Entry 9GMA (electron microscopy, 9.10 A resolution (very low resolution: no residue pairs are listed; an interface is given only as per-side residue counts)); this record covers chains B and L of the 16 polymer chains in the assembly.

[Chain B]
Molecule: Chromosome partition protein MukB
Organism: Photorhabdus thracensis
Reference sequence: A0A0F7LRY2 (A0A0F7LRY2_9GAMM); numbering as in UniProt (aligned over 1-1482)
Sequence (1482 residues; numbered 1 to 1482; the number before each row is that of its first residue):
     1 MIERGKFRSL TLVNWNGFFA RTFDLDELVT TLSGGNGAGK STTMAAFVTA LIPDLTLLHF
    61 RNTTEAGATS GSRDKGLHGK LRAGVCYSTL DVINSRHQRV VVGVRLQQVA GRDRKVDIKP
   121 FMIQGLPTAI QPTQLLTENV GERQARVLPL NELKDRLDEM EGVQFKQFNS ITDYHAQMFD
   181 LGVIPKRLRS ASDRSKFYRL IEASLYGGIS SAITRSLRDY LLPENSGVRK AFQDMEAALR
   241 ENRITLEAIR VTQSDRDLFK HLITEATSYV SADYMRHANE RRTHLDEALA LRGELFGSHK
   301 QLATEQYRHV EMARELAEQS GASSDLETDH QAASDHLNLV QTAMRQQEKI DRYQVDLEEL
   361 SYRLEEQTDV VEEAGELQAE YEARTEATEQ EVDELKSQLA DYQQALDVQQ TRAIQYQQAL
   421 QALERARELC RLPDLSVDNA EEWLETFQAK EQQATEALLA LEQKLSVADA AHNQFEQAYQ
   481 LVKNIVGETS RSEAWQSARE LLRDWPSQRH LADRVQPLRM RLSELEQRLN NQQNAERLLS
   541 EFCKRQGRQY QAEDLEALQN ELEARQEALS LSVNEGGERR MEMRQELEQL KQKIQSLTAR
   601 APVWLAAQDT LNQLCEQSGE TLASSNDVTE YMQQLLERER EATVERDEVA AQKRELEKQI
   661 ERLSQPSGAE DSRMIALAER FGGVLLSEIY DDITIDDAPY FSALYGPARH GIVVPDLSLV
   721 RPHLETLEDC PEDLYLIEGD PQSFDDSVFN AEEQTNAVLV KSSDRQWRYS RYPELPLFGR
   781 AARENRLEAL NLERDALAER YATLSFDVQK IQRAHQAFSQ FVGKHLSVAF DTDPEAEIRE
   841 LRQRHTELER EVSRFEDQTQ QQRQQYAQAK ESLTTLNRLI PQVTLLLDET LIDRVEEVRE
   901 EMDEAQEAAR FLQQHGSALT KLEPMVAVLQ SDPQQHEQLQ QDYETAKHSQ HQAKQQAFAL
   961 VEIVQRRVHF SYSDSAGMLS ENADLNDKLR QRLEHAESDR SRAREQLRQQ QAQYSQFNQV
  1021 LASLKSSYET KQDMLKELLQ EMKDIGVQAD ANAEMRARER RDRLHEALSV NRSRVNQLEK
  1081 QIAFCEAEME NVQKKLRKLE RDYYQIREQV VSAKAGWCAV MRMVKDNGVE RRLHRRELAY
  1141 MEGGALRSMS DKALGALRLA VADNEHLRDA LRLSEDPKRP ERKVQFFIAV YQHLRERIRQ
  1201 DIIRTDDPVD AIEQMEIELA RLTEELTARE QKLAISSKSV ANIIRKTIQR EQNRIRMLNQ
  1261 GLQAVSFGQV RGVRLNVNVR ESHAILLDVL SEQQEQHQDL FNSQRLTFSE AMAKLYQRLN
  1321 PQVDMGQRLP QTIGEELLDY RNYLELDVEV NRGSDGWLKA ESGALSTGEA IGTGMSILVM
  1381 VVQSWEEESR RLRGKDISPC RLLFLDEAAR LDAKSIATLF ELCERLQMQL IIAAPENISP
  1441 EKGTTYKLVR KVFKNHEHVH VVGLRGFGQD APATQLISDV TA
Disordered / not traced: 1, 1469-1482
Metal / ion sites: Mg2+: Ser41 (together with ATP)
Ligand contacts:
  - ATP (adenosine-5'-triphosphate), molecule 1: Asn16, Gly35, Asn36, Gly37, Ala38, Gly39, Lys40, Ser41, Thr42, Gly76, Gly79, Lys80, Glu1407, Arg1450
  - ATP, molecule 2: Gln1269, Arg1352, Gly1363, Ala1364, Leu1365, Ser1366, Thr1367, Gly1368, Glu1369

[Chain L]
Molecule: pFB526
Organism: Escherichia coli
Sequence (2124 nucleotides; row label = number of the first residue in the row; numbers below 1 keep their minus sign (DA-1650 is residue -1650)):
 -1650 AATGTCATGA TAATAATGGT TTCTTAGACG TCAGGTGGCA CTTTTCGGGG AAATGTGCGC
 -1590 GGAACCCCTA TTTGTTTATT TTTCTAAATA CATTCAAATA TGTATCCGCT CATGAGACAA
 -1530 TAACCCTGAT AAATGCTTCA ATAATATTGA AAAAGGAAGA GTATGAGTAT TCAACATTTC
 -1470 CGTGTCGCCC TTATTCCCTT TTTTGCGGCA TTTTGCCTTC CTGTTTTTGC TCACCCAGAA
 -1410 ACGCTGGTGA AAGTAAAAGA TGCTGAAGAT CAGTTGGGTG CACGAGTGGG TTACATCGAA
 -1350 CTGGATCTCA ACAGCGGTAA GATCCTTGAG AGTTTTCGCC CCGAAGAACG TTTTCCAATG
 -1290 ATGAGCACTT TTAAAGTTCT GCTATGTGGC GCGGTATTAT CCCGTATTGA CGCCGGGCAA
 -1230 GAGCAACTCG GTCGCCGCAT ACACTATTCT CAGAATGACT TGGTTGAGTA CTCACCAGTC
 -1170 ACAGAAAAGC ATCTTACGGA TGGCATGACA GTAAGAGAAT TATGCAGTGC TGCCATAACC
 -1110 ATGAGTGATA ACACTGCGGC CAACTTACTT CTGACAACGA TCGGAGGACC GAAGGAGCTA
 -1050 ACCGCTTTTT TGCACAACAT GGGGGATCAT GTAACTCGCC TTGATCGTTG GGAACCGGAG
  -990 CTGAATGAAG CCATACCAAA CGACGAGCGT GACACCACGA TGCCTGTAGC AATGGCAACA
  -930 ACGTTGCGCA AACTATTAAC TGGCGAACTA CTTACTCTAG CTTCCCGGCA ACAATTAATA
  -870 GACTGGATGG AGGCGGATAA AGTTGCAGGA CCACTTCTGC GCTCGGCCCT TCCGGCTGGC
  -810 TGGTTTATTG CTGATAAATC TGGAGCCGGT GAGCGTGGGT CTCGCGGTAT CATTGCAGCA
  -750 CTGGGGCCAG ATGGTAAGCC CTCCCGTATC GTAGTTATCT ACACGACGGG GAGTCAGGCA
  -690 ACTATGGATG AACGAAATAG ACAGATCGCT GAGATAGGTG CCTCACTGAT TAAGCATTGG
  -630 TAACTGTCAG ACCAAGTTTA CTCATATATA CTTTAGATTG ATTTAAAACT TCATTTTTAA
  -570 TTTAAAAGGA TCTAGGTGAA GATCCTTTTT GATAATCTCA TGACCAAAAT CCCTTAACGT
  -510 GAGTTTTCGT TCCACTGAGC GTCAGACCCC GTAGAAAAGA TCAAAGGATC TTCTTGAGAT
  -450 CCTTTTTTTC TGCGCGTAAT CTGCTGCTTG CAAACAAAAA AACCACCGCT ACCAGCGGTG
  -390 GTTTGTTTGC CGGATCAAGA GCTACCAACT CTTTTTCCGA AGGTAACTGG CTTCAGCAGA
  -330 GCGCAGATAC CAAATACTGT CCTTCTAGTG TAGCCGTAGT TAGGCCACCA CTTCAAGAAC
  -270 TCTGTAGCAC CGCCTACATA CCTCGCTCTG CTAATCCTGT TACCAGTGGC TGCTGCCAGT
  -210 GGCGATAAGT CGTGTCTTAC CGGGTTGGAC TCAAGACGAT AGTTACCGGA TAAGGCGCAG
  -150 CGGTCGGGCT GAACGGGGGG TTCGTGCACA CAGCCCAGCT TGGAGCGAAC GACCTACACC
   -90 GAACTGAGAT ACCTACAGCG TGAGCTATGA GAAAGCGCCA CGCTTCCCGA AGGGAGAAAG
   -30 GCGGACAGGT ATCCGGTAAG CGGCAGGGTC GGAACAGGAG AGCGCACGAG GGAGCTTCCA
    30 GGGGGAAACG CCTGGTATCT TTATAGTCCT GTCGGGTTTC GCCACCTCTG ACTTGAGCGT
    90 CGATTTTTGT GATGCTCGTC AGGGGGGCGG AGCCTATGGA AAAACGCCAG CAACGCGGCC
   150 TTTTTACGGT TCCTGGCCTT TTGCTGGCCT TTTGCTCACA TGTTCTTTCC TGCGTTATCC
   210 CCTGATTCTG TGGATAACCG TATTACCGCC TTTGAGTGAG CTGATACCGC TCGCCGCAGC
   270 CGAACGACCG AGCGCAGCGA GTCAGTGAGC GAGGAAGCGG AAGAGCGCCC AATACGCAAA
   330 CCGCCTCTCC CCGCGCGTTG GCCGATTCAT TAATGCAGCT GGCACGACAG GTTTCCCGAC
   390 TGGAAAGCGG GCAGTGAGCG CAACGCAATT AAGTGTGTTA CAATGTAACG AAAGGGCCTC
   450 GTGATACGCC TATTTTTATA GGTT
Disordered / not traced: -1650 to 17, 91-473

[Chain B / chain L interface]
At this resolution (9 A) residue pairs are not listed: 7 residues of chain B and 5 of chain L lie at the interface.

[In short]
Chain B and chain L form an interface of 7 and 5 residues respectively. Ligands of chain B: ATP.
Chain B is Chromosome partition protein MukB (Photorhabdus thracensis) and chain L is pFB526 (Escherichia
coli); the structure, MukBEF in a DNA capture state (dimer), was determined by electron microscopy, deposited
together with 9GM6, 9GM7, 9GM8, 9GM9, 9GMB and 9GMD.
